Entry 5MS0 (electron microscopy, 9.80 A resolution (very low resolution: no residue pairs are listed; an interface is given only as per-side residue counts)); this record covers chains R and L of the 14 polymer chains in the assembly.

[Chain R]
Molecule: nascent RNA
Source organism: Escherichia coli
Sequence (29 nucleotides; numbered 7 to 35; the number before each row is that of its first residue):
     7 AUCUUUAAAA AUAAGCCCUG AAGAAGGGC

[Chain L]
Molecule: Transcription antitermination protein NusB
Source organism: Escherichia coli K-12
UniProt: P0A780 (NUSB_ECOLI); numbering as in UniProt (aligned over 1-139)
Amino-acid sequence (139 residues; each row starts with the number of its first residue):
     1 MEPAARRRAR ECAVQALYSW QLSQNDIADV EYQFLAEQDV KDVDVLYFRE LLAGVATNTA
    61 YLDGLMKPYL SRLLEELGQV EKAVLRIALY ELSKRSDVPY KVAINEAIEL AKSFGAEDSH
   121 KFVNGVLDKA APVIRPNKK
Sequence notes: conflict Glu2 (Lys in P0A780)
UniProt features mapped onto this chain:
  - natural variant: Tyr18 (Y18D: In nusB5)

[How chain R and chain L interact]
At this resolution (10 A) residue pairs are not listed: 6 residues of chain R and 14 of chain L lie at the interface.

[Summary]
Chain R and chain L form an interface of 6 and 14 residues respectively.
Chain R is nascent RNA (Escherichia coli) and chain L is Transcription antitermination protein NusB
(Escherichia coli K-12); the structure, pseudo-atomic model of the RNA polymerase lambda-based antitermination
complex solved by cryo-EM, was determined by electron microscopy (same publication as 5LM7 and 5LM9).
